Entry 7ZMX (X-ray diffraction, 1.20 A resolution); this record covers chain A.

[Chain A]
Molecule: Inhibitor of growth protein 3
Source organism: Homo sapiens
Reference sequence: Q9NXR8 (ING3_HUMAN); residues 358-411 here = UniProt positions 358-411
Sequence (58 residues; each row starts with the number of its first residue):
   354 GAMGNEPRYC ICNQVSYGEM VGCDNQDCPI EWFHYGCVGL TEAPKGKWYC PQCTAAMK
Not modelled in the structure: 354-358
Sequence notes: expression tag (354-357)
Curated features (UniProtKB/Swiss-Prot):
  - zinc finger: Pro360 to Ala409 (PHD-type)
  - binding site (Zn(2+)): Cys363, Cys365, Cys376, Cys381, His387, Cys390, Cys403, Cys406
  - site (Histone H3K4me3 binding): Tyr362, Met373, Asp377, Trp385
Bound ions: Zn2+ site 1: Cys363, Cys365, His387, Cys390; Ca2+ site 1 near Asn366 (its only coordinating residue here); Zn2+ site 2: Cys376, Cys381, Cys403, Cys406; Ca2+ site 2: Lys398 (shared with 1 residue of chain B)

[Overview]
Cys363, Cys365, His387 and Cys390 coordinate Zn2+ site 1. The Zn2+ site 2 is built by Cys376, Cys381, Cys403
and Cys406. UniProt lists 8 Zn2+-binding residues.
Chain A is Inhibitor of growth protein 3 (Homo sapiens); the structure, Crystal structure of the Plant
Homeodomain (PHD) of human ING3, was determined by X-ray diffraction.
